3MGR - chains D and J of the 10 polymer chains in the assembly; structure by X-ray diffraction, 2.30 A resolution.

[Chain D]
Name: Histone H2B 1.1
Source organism: Xenopus laevis
UniProt: P02281 (H2B11_XENLA); residues -2 to 122 here correspond to UniProt positions 2-126 (UniProt number = residue number + 4)
Sequence (125 residues; each row starts with the number of its first residue; numbers below 1 keep their minus sign (Pro-2 is residue -2)):
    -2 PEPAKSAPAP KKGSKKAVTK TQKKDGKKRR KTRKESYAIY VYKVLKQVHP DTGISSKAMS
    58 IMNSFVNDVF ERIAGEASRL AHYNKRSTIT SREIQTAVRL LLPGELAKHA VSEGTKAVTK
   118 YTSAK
Not modelled in the structure: -2 to 23
Curated features (UniProtKB/Swiss-Prot):
  - modified residue: Lys2 (N6-acetyllysine), Lys9 (N6-acetyllysine), Ser11 (Phosphoserine), Lys12 (N6-acetyllysine), Lys17 (N6-acetyllysine)
  - glycosylation: Ser109 (O-linked (GlcNAc) serine)
  - cross-link: Lys117 (Glycyl lysine isopeptide (Lys-Gly) (interchain with G-Cter in ubiquitin))

[Chain J]
Molecule: 147-nt DNA strand
Sequence (147 nucleotides; each row starts with the number of its first residue; numbers below 1 keep their minus sign (DA-73 is residue -73)):
   -73 ATCAATATCC ACCTGCAGAT ACTACCAAAA GTGTATTTGG AAACTGCTCC ATCAAAAGGC
   -13 ATGTTCAGCT GGATTCCAGC TGAACATGCC TTTTGATGGA GCAGTTTCCA AATACACTTT
    47 TGGTAGTATC TGCAGGTGGA TATTGAT
Ion coordination: rubidium ion site 1: DT-66, DC-65; Mn2+ site 1: DG-35, DG-34; Mn2+ site 2 near DG-3 (its only coordinating residue here); Mn2+ site 3 near DG5 (its only coordinating residue here); Mn2+ site 4 near DG27 (its only coordinating residue here); Mn2+ site 5 near DG48 (its only coordinating residue here); Mn2+ site 6 near DG61 (its only coordinating residue here); rubidium ion site 2: DT67, DA68 (shared with 1 residue of chain I)

[Chain D / chain J interface]
Residue-residue contacts (21; chain D residue first):
  Lys24(D) with DT50(J), hydrogen bond to the base; DA51(J), hydrogen bond to the sugar
  Lys25(D) with DC-27(J), phosphate contact; DT-26(J), salt bridge to the phosphate; DG52(J), phosphate contact
  Arg26(D) with DT-29(J), hydrogen bond to the base; DG-28(J), hydrogen bond to the sugar; DC-27(J), hydrogen bond to the phosphate
  Arg27(D) with DG49(J), base contact; DT50(J), sugar contact
  Lys28(D) with DT50(J), salt bridge to the phosphate; DA51(J), phosphate contact
  Arg30(D) with DG48(J), hydrogen bond to the base; DG49(J), hydrogen bond to the sugar; DT50(J), phosphate contact
  Lys31(D) with DG49(J), hydrogen bond to the phosphate; DT50(J), hydrogen bond to the phosphate
  Glu32(D) with DG49(J), phosphate contact
  Ser33(D) with DG49(J), hydrogen bond to the phosphate
  Ile36(D) with DG48(J), phosphate contact
  Tyr37(D) with DG48(J), sugar contact
Other interface residues (no listed pair), chain D (13 interface residues in all): Thr29, Thr85
Other interface residues (no listed pair), chain J (10 interface residues in all): DA38

[Summary]
13 residues of chain D and 10 residues of chain J are in contact; the contacts include 10 hydrogen bonds and 2
salt bridges. Polar pairs include Lys24(D)-DT50(J), Arg26(D)-DT-29(J) and Arg30(D)-DG48(J). DT67(J) and
DA68(J) form the rubidium ion site 2.
Here chain D is Histone H2B 1.1 (Xenopus laevis) and chain J is a 147-nt DNA strand. Entry 3MGR (Binding of
Rubidium ions to the Nucleosome Core Particle) was determined by X-ray diffraction (same publication as 3MGP,
3MGQ and 3MGS).
